Entry 9L01 (electron microscopy, 3.60 A resolution); this record covers chains N and K of the 24 polymer chains in the assembly.

# Chain N
Name: Putative portal protein
Organism: Escherichia phage T1
UniProt: Q6XQD8 (Q6XQD8_BPT1); residues 1-427 here = UniProt positions 1-427
Chain sequence (427 residues; numbered 1 to 427; the number before each row is that of its first residue):
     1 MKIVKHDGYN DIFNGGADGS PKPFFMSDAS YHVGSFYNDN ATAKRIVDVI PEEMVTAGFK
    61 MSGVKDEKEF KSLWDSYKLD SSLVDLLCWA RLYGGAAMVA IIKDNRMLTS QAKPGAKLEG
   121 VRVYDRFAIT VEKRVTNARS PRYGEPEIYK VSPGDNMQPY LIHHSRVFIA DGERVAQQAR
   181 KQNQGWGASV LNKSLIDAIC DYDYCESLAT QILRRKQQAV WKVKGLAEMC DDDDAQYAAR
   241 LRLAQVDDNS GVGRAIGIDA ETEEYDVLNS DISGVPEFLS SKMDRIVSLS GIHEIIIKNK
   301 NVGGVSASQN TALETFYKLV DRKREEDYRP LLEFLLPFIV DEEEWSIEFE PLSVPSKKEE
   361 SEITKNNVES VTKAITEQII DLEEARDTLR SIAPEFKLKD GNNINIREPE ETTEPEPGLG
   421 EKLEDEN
Disordered / not traced: 1-31, 406-427

# Chain K
Name: adaptor protein
Organism: Escherichia phage T1
UniProt: Q6XQD1 (Q6XQD1_BPT1); numbering as in UniProt (aligned over 1-136)
Chain sequence (136 residues; each row starts with the number of its first residue):
     1 MNQETLIAVV EQMRKLVPAL RKVPDETLYA WVEMAELFVC QKTFKDAYVK ALALYALHLA
    61 FLDGALKGED EDLESYSRRV TSFSLSGEFS QTFGEVTKNQ SGDMMLSTPW GKMFEQLKAR
   121 RRGRFALMTG LRGGCH
Disordered / not traced: 1, 132-136

# Chain N / chain K interface
Pairs across the interface (13; chain N residue first):
  Leu226(N) - Ala126(K)
  Ala227(N) - Lys118(K)  hydrogen bond (backbone-side chain)
  Ala227(N) - Arg122(K)
  Ala227(N) - Phe125(K)
  Ala227(N) - Ala126(K)  hydrophobic
  Cys230(N) - Cys40(K)  hydrophobic
  Asp231(N) - Arg122(K)  salt bridge
  Tyr237(N) - Leu131(K)  hydrophobic
  Arg240(N) - Thr129(K)  hydrogen bond (side chain-backbone)
  Arg240(N) - Gly130(K)
  Arg240(N) - Leu131(K)
  Leu241(N) - Leu131(K)  hydrophobic
  Ala244(N) - Leu131(K)
Also at the interface, not in a pair above, chain N (13 interface residues in all): Glu228, Asp232, Gln236, Ala239, Leu243
Also at the interface, not in a pair above, chain K (10 interface residues in all): Lys42, Met128

# Summary
13 residues of chain N face 10 of chain K across their interface, with 2 hydrogen bonds and 1 salt bridge.
Among the polar pairs are Asp231(N)-Arg122(K), Ala227(N)-Lys118(K) and Arg240(N)-Thr129(K).
Chain N is Putative portal protein and chain K is adaptor protein, both from Escherichia phage T1; the
structure, Cryo-EM structure of bacteriophage T1 portal-adaptor, was determined by electron microscopy,
deposited together with 9KZJ, 9L0E, 9L0F and 9L9P.
